PDB entry 2ZTU | X-ray diffraction, 2.00 A resolution | chains B and C of the 4 polymer chains in the assembly

[Chain B (and C)]
Molecule: D(-)-3-hydroxybutyrate dehydrogenase
Organism: Pseudomonas fragi
Notes: EC 1.1.1.30; chain C of this document is another copy of the same molecule, construct and numbering; everything in this record applies to it too
Reference sequence: Q5KST5 (Q5KST5_PSEFR); residue numbers follow UniProt; this construct covers 1-260
Sequence (260 residues; each row starts with the number of its first residue):
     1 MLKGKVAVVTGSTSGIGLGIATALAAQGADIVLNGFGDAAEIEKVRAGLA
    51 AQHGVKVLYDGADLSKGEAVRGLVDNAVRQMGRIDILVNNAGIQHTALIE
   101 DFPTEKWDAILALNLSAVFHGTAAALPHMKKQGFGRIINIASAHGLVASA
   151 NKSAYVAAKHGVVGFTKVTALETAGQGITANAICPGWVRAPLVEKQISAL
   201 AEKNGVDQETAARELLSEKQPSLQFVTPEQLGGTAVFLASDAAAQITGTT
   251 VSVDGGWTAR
Disordered / not traced: 1-7, 37-57, 189-213 (chain C: 190-207)
Sequence notes: engineered mutation A190 (Thr in Q5KST5)
From the paper describing this entry:
  - conformationally variable residues (order/disorder transition): G37 to V57, R189 to R213
  - catalytic residues: Y155
  - mutagenesis - Q94A, H144A, K152E, K152Q, K152R, W187A, W187F, W187T, W187Y, Q196A, Q196E, Q196N, L215A, W257F, W257Y: decreased catalytic activity
  - mutagenesis - K152A, Y155F, W257A: abolished catalytic activity
  - mutagenesis - L215V: decreased catalytic activity on D-3-HB
  - mutagenesis - Y155F: abolished binding to D-3-HB

[Chain B / chain C interface]
Residue-residue contacts - 9 pairs, chain B then chain C:
  V147(B) - A259(C)
  V147(B) - R260(C)
  A148(B) - A259(C)  hydrogen bond (backbone-backbone)
  A148(B) - R260(C)
  A259(B) - V147(C)
  A259(B) - A148(C)  hydrogen bond (backbone-backbone)
  R260(B) - V147(C)
  R260(B) - A148(C)
  R260(B) - K219(C)
Also at the interface, not in a pair above, chain B (5 interface residues in all): W257
Also at the interface, not in a pair above, chain C (6 interface residues in all): W257

[Summary]
5 residues of chain B and 6 residues of chain C are in contact, with 2 hydrogen bonds. The hydrogen-bonded
pair A148(B)-A259(C) is a backbone contact. The paper reports the catalytic residue Y155(B); Q94A, H144A and
K152E of chain B, among others, reduce catalytic activity; 19 substitutions were tested in all.
Both chains are D(-)-3-hydroxybutyrate dehydrogenase (Pseudomonas fragi). Entry 2ZTU (T190A mutant of
D-3-hydroxybutyrate dehydrogenase complexed with NAD+) was determined by X-ray diffraction, deposited together
with 2ZTL, 2ZTM and 2ZTV.
